2Y1P - chain A; structure by X-ray diffraction, 1.82 A resolution.

# Chain A
Protein: 2', 3'-cyclic nucleotide 3'-phosphodiesterase
From: Mus musculus
Notes: EC 3.1.4.37; fragment: catalytic domain, residues 159-378
UniProtKB: P16330 (CN37_MOUSE); numbering as in UniProt (aligned over 159-378)
Chain sequence (221 residues; numbered 158 to 378; the number before each row is that of its first residue):
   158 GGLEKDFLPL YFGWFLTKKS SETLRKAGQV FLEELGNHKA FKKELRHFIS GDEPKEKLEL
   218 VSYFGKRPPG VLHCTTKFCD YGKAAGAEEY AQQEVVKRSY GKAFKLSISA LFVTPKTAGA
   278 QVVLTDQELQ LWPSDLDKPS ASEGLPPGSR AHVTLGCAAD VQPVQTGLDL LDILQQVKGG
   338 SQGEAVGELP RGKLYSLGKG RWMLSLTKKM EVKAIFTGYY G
Disordered / not traced: 158-160
Construct notes: expression tag (158)
What the authors report for this chain:
  - binding site for citric acid: His230, Thr232, His309, Pro320

# Summary
The paper reports a binding site for citric acid at His230, Thr232 and His309 among others.
Chain A is 2', 3'-cyclic nucleotide 3'-phosphodiesterase (Mus musculus); the structure, Catalytic domain of
mouse 2',3'-cyclic nucleotide 3'- phosphodiesterase, complexed with citrate, was determined by X-ray
diffraction together with 2YDB, 2YDD, 2Y3X and 2XMI from the same study.
